Entry 3IKW (X-ray diffraction, 1.30 A resolution); this record covers chain A.

[Chain A]
Name: Heparin lyase I
From: Bacteroides thetaiotaomicron
Notes: EC 4.2.2.7
UniProtKB: Q89YQ6 (Q89YQ6_BACTN); residues 3-376 here = UniProt positions 3-376
Chain sequence (374 residues; numbered 3 to 376; the number before each row is that of its first residue):
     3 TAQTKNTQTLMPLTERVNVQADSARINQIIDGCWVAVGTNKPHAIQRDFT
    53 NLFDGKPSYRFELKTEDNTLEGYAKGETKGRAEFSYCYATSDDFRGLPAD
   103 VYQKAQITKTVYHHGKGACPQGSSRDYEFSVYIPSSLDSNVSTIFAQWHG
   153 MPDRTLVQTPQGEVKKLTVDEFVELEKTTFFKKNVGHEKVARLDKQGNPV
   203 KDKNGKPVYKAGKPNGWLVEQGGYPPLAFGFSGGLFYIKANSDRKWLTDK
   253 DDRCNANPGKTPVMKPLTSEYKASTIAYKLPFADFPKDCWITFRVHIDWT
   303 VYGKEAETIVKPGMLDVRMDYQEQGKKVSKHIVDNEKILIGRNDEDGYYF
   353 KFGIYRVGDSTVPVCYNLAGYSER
Not modelled in the structure: 326
Ion coordination: Ca2+: Glu222, Trp248, Asn345, Asp346
Reported in the primary citation:
  - Ca2+ coordination: Glu222, Trp248, Asn345, Asp346
  - conformationally variable residues (order/disorder transition): Glu73 to Thr80
  - mutagenesis - R83A, Q149A, H151A, K353A, Y357A: abolished catalytic activity on heparin
  - contacts within the chain: Lys81-Tyr357
  - catalytic residues: Lys81, Tyr357 (proposed by the authors, not directly observed)

[Summary]
Glu222, Trp248, Asn345 and Asp346 form the Ca2+ site. The paper reports catalytic residues Lys81 and Tyr357;
R83A, Q149A and H151A, among others, abolish catalytic activity on heparin; 5 substitutions were tested in
all.
Chain A is Heparin lyase I (Bacteroides thetaiotaomicron); the structure, Structure of Heparinase I from
Bacteroides thetaiotaomicron, was determined by X-ray diffraction, deposited together with 3ILR, 3IMN, 3IN9
and 3INA.
